PDB entry 7TY0 | electron microscopy, 3.50 A resolution | chains K and C of the 8 polymer chains in the assembly

Chain K:
Name: Igh protein
From: Mus sp
Reference sequence: I6L985 (I6L985_MOUSE); aligned to UniProt positions 20-462 over residues 1-443 (the alignment contains insertions or deletions, so no single offset holds)
Amino-acid sequence (458 residues; row label = number of the first residue in the row):
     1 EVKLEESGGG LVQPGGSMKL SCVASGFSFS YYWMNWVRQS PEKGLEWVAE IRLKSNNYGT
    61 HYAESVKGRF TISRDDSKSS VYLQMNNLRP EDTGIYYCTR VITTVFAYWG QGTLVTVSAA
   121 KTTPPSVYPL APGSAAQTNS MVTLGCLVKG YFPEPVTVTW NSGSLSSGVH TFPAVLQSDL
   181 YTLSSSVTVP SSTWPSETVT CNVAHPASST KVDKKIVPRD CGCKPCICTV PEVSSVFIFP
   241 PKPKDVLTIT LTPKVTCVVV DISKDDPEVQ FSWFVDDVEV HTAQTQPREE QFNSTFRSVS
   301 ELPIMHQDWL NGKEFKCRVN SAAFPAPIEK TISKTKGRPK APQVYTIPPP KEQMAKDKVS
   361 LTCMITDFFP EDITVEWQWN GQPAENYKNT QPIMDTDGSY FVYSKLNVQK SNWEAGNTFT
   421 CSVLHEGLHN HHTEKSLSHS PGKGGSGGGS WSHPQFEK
Unresolved in the structure: 1, 13-17, 40-43, 65, 68, 87-91, 117-458
Sequence notes: conflict K3 (Asn22 in I6L985), E5 (Val24 in I6L985), M18 (Leu37 in I6L985), 36 further conflict positions vs the reference (I6L985) not listed; expression tag (444-458)
Disulfide bonds: C22-C98

Chain C:
Name: Glycoprotein G
From: Nipah henipavirus
Notes: fragment: Ectodomain
Reference sequence: Q9IH62 (GLYCP_NIPAV); residues 70-601 here = UniProt positions 70-601
Amino-acid sequence (539 residues; each row starts with the number of its first residue):
    64 HHHHHHIQNY TRSTDNQAVI KDALQGIQQQ IKGLADKIGT EIGPKVSLID TSSTITIPAN
   124 IGLLGSKISQ STASINENVN EKCKFTLPPL KIHECNISCP NPLPFREYRP QTEGVSNLVG
   184 LPNNICLQKT SNQILKPKLI SYTLPVVGQS GTCITDPLLA MDEGYFAYSH LERIGSCSRG
   244 VSKQRIIGVG EVLDRGDEVP SLFMTNVWTP PNPNTVYHCS AVYNNEFYYV LCAVSTVGDP
   304 ILNSTYWSGS LMMTRLAVKP KSNGGGYNQH QLALRSIEKG RYDKVMPYGP SGIKQGDTLY
   364 FPAVGFLVRT EFKYNDSNCP ITKCQYSKPE NCRLSMGIRP NSHYILRSGL LKYNLSDGEN
   424 PKVVFIEISD QRLSIGSPSK IYDSLGQPVF YQASFSWDTM IKFGDVLTVN PLVVNWRNNT
   484 VISRPGQSQC PRFNTCPEIC WEGVYNDAFL IDRINWISAG VFLDSNQTAE NPVFTVFKDN
   544 EILYRAQLAS EDTNAQKTIT NCFLLKNKIW CISLVEIYDT GDNVIRPKLF AVKIPEQCY
Unresolved in the structure: 64-96, 164-176, 420-423, 491
Sequence notes: expression tag (64-69, 602)
Disulfide bonds: C189-C601, C216-C240, C282-C295, C382-C395, C387-C499, C493-C503, C565-C574
Covalent attachments: N-acetylglucosamine (NAG) linked to N159, N306, N378, N417, N481, N529
UniProt features mapped onto this chain:
  - glycosylation (N-linked (GlcNAc...) asparagine): N72, N159, N306, N378, N417, N481, N529
From the paper describing this entry:
  - post-translational modification sites: N159

Chain K / chain C interface:
Pairs across the interface - 19 pairs, chain K then chain C:
  G26(K) with L470(C); N478(C)
  F27(K) with L470(C), hydrophobic
  S28(K) with Q450(C); V469(C); L470(C)
  Y31(K) with Q358(C), hydrogen bond; G449(C); Q450(C); P451(C); V472(C)
  Y32(K) with Q450(C), hydrogen bond; R516(C), hydrogen bond
  I102(K) with R516(C); I517(C)
  T103(K) with G183(C); L184(C); P185(C)
  V105(K) with I517(C), hydrophobic
Interface residues without a listed pair, chain K (10 interface residues in all): T104, A107
Interface residues without a listed pair, chain C (14 interface residues in all): D468

Summary:
The interface between chain K and chain C involves 10 residues on one side and 14 on the other, with 3
hydrogen bonds. Polar contacts include Y31(K)-Q358(C), Y32(K)-Q450(C) and Y32(K)-R516(C). Covalently linked
N-acetylglucosamine: at N159(C), N306(C), N378(C), N417(C), N481(C) and N529(C). From the paper: a
modification site at N159(C).
Here chain K is Igh protein (Mus sp) and chain C is Glycoprotein G (Nipah henipavirus). Entry 7TY0 (Nipah
Virus attachment (G) glycoprotein ectodomain in complex with nAH1.3 neutralizing antibody Fab fragment (local
refinement ...) was determined by electron microscopy, deposited together with 7TXZ.
